Entry 4PEK (X-ray diffraction, 1.60 A resolution); this record covers chain A.

Chain A:
Molecule: Retro-aldolase
From: Artificial gene
Sequence (258 residues; each row starts with the number of its first residue):
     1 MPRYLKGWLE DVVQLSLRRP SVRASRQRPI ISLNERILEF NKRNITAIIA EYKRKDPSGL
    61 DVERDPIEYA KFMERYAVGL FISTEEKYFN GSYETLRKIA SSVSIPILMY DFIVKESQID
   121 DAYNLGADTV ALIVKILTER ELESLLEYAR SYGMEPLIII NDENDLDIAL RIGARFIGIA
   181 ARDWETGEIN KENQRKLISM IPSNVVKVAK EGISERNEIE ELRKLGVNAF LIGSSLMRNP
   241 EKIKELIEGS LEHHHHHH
Unresolved in the structure: 1, 248-258
What the authors report for this chain:
  - mutagenesis - Y110F (25-fold), R182A (15-fold): decreased catalytic activity
  - catalytic residues: Lys-210 (citing earlier work)

In short:
The paper reports the catalytic residue Lys-210; Y110F and R182A reduce catalytic activity.
Chain A is Retro-aldolase (Artificial gene); the structure, Crystal structure of a computationally designed
retro-aldolase, RA114.3, was determined by X-ray diffraction (same publication as 4PEJ).
